Entry 5TPL (X-ray diffraction, 2.50 A resolution); this record covers chains L and H.

== Chain L ==
Molecule: DH270.3 Fab light chain
From: Homo sapiens
Notes: antibody fragment or engineered binder
Sequence (216 residues; numbered 1 to 216; the number before each row is that of its first residue):
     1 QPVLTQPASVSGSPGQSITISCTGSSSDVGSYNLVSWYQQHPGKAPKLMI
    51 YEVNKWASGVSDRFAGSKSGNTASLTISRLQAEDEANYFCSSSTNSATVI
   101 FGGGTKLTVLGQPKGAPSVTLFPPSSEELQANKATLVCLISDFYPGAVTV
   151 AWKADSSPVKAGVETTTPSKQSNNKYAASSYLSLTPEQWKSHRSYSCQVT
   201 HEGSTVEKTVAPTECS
Not modelled in the structure: 1-2, 213-216
Cystine bridges: Cys22-Cys90, Cys138-Cys197

== Chain H ==
Molecule: DH270.3 Fab heavy chain
From: Homo sapiens
Notes: antibody fragment or engineered binder
Sequence (238 residues; row label = number of the first residue in the row):
     1 QVQLVQSGAELKKPGASVKVSCKASGYTLSDYYVHWLRQAPGQGLEWVAW
    51 INPTSGRTISPRKFQGRVTMTTDTSMNVAYMELRGLRSDDTAVYFCARGG
   101 WISLYVDYSYYPNFDSWGQGTLVSVSGASTKGPSVFPLAPSSKSTSGGTA
   151 ALGCLVKDYFPEPVTVSWNSGALTSGVHTFPAVLQSSGLYSLSSVVTVPS
   201 SSLGTQTYICNVNHKPSNTKVDKRVEPKSCDKHHHHHH
Not modelled in the structure: 145-148, 228-238
Cystine bridges: Cys22-Cys96, Cys154-Cys210

== Interface between chain L and chain H ==
Pairs across the interface (71; chain L residue first):
  Leu34(L) with Tyr110(H), hydrophobic; Tyr111(H), hydrophobic; Pro112(H)
  Ser36(L) with Pro112(H), hydrogen bond (side chain-backbone); Asn113(H)
  Tyr38(L) with Pro112(H), hydrogen bond (side chain-backbone); Asn113(H); Phe114(H), hydrogen bond (side chain-backbone); Trp117(H), hydrophobic
  Gln40(L) with Gln39(H), hydrogen bond
  Ala45(L) with Phe95(H), hydrophobic; Trp117(H), hydrophobic; Gly118(H)
  Pro46(L) with Leu45(H), hydrophobic; Trp117(H), hydrogen bond (backbone-side chain)
  Tyr51(L) with Asn113(H)
  Glu52(L) with Tyr111(H); Asn113(H), hydrogen bond
  Phe89(L) with Gln39(H); Gly44(H); Leu45(H)
  Ser91(L) with Pro112(H)
  Ser93(L) with Tyr110(H), hydrogen bond (side chain-backbone); Tyr111(H); Pro112(H)
  Ala97(L) with Trp50(H), hydrogen bond (backbone-side chain); Ile59(H); Tyr110(H)
  Thr98(L) with Trp47(H); Ile59(H)
  Val99(L) with Trp47(H); Tyr110(H); Pro112(H), hydrophobic
  Phe101(L) with Leu37(H), hydrophobic; Leu45(H), hydrophobic; Trp47(H), hydrophobic; Phe114(H), hydrophobic
  Phe122(L) with Leu138(H), hydrophobic; Ala139(H); Ala151(H)
  Ser125(L) with Phe136(H); Pro137(H)
  Glu127(L) with Phe136(H); Pro137(H); Lys223(H), salt bridge
  Glu128(L) with Phe136(H); Lys157(H), salt bridge
  Lys133(L) with Lys157(H)
  Thr135(L) with Leu155(H); Lys157(H)
  Val137(L) with Leu155(H), hydrophobic; Ser193(H)
  Leu139(L) with Phe180(H), hydrophobic; Val195(H), hydrophobic
  Ile140(L) with Phe180(H)
  Ser141(L) with His178(H)
  Glu164(L) with Val183(H); Leu184(H); Gln185(H); Ser186(H), hydrogen bond
  Thr166(L) with Val183(H)
  Thr167(L) with Gly42(H)
  Ser169(L) with Pro181(H)
  Gln171(L) with His178(H)
  Ala177(L) with His178(H); Phe180(H), hydrophobic
  Ala178(L) with Phe180(H)
  Tyr181(L) with Leu155(H), hydrophobic; Val183(H), hydrophobic; Leu192(H), hydrogen bond (side chain-backbone); Ser193(H), hydrogen bond
Other interface residues (no listed pair), chain L (41 interface residues in all): Leu48, Ser92, Ser96, Gly103, Lys106, Thr120, Thr165, Ser179
Other interface residues (no listed pair), chain H (42 interface residues in all): His35, Pro41, Arg62, Val135, Leu152, Gly153, Ala182, Ser191

== In short ==
Chain L and chain H form an interface of 41 and 42 residues respectively; the contacts include 11 hydrogen
bonds and 2 salt bridges. Polar contacts include Glu127(L)-Lys223(H), Glu128(L)-Lys157(H) and
Ser36(L)-Pro112(H).
Here chain L is DH270.3 Fab light chain and chain H is DH270.3 Fab heavy chain, both from Homo sapiens. Entry
5TPL (Crystal Structure of DH270.3 (unliganded) from the DH270 Broadly Neutralizing N332-glycan Dependent
Lineage) was determined by X-ray diffraction, deposited together with 5TPP, 5TQA, 5TRP, 5U0R and 5U15.
